2DG3 - chain A; structure by X-ray diffraction, 1.70 A resolution.

[Chain A]
Protein: FK506-binding protein 1A
From: Homo sapiens
Notes: EC 5.2.1.8
UniProt: P62942 (FKB1A_HUMAN); residues 1-107 here correspond to UniProt positions 2-108 (UniProt number = residue number + 1)
Sequence (107 residues; numbered 1 to 107; the number before each row is that of its first residue):
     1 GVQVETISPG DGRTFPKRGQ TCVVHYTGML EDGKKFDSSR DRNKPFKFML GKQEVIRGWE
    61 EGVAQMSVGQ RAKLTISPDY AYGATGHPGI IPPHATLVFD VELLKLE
Small-molecule neighbours: rapamycin immunosuppressant drug (RAP): Tyr26, Phe36, Asp37, Phe46, Gln53, Glu54, Val55, Ile56, Trp59, Tyr82, His87, Ile90, Ile91, Phe99
UniProt features mapped onto this chain:
  - modified residue: Lys52 (N6-acetyllysine)
What the authors report for this chain:
  - binding site for rapamycin immunosuppressant drug: Trp59
  - mutagenesis - W59F, W59L (2.35 kcal mol-1): increased stability
  - contacts within the chain: Gly51-Glu60 (hydrogen bond), Gln53-Glu60 (hydrogen bond)

[Overview]
Bound to chain A: rapamycin immunosuppressant drug. From the paper: a binding site for rapamycin
immunosuppressant drug at Trp59; W59F and W59L increase stability.
Chain A is FK506-binding protein 1A (Homo sapiens); the structure, Wildtype FK506-binding protein complexed
with Rapamycin, was determined by X-ray diffraction (same publication as 2DG4 and 2DG9).
